PDB entry 7RNF | X-ray diffraction, 2.11 A resolution | chains A and C of the 6 polymer chains in the assembly

# Chain A (and C)
Name: Caspase-3 subunit p17
Source organism: Homo sapiens
Notes: chain C of this document is another copy of the same molecule, construct and numbering; everything in this record applies to it too
UniProtKB: P42574 (CASP3_HUMAN); residues 34-174 here = UniProt positions 34-174
Sequence (141 residues; row label = number of the first residue in the row):
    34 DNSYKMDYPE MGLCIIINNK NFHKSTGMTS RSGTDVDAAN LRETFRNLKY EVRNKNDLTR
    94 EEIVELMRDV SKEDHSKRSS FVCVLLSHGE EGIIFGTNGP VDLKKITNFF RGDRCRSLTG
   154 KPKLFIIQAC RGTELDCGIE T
Disordered / not traced: 174 (chain C: 34, 174)
Curated features (UniProtKB/Swiss-Prot):
  - active site: His121, Cys163
  - modified residue: Cys163 (S-nitrosocysteine)
What the authors report for this chain:
  - binding site for Ac-VDKVD-CHO: Arg64, Gln161, Cys163

# Interface between chain A and chain C
Residue-residue contacts (9):
  Gly145(A) with Ile172(C)
  Asp146(A) with Ile172(C)
  Arg149(A) with Ile172(C); Glu173(C)
  Thr152(A) with Ile172(C)
  Ile172(A) with Gly145(C); Asp146(C); Arg149(C); Thr152(C)
Also at the interface, not in a pair above, chain A (7 interface residues in all): Gly171, Glu173

# Summary
7 residues of chain A face 6 of chain C across their interface. Curated annotation (UniProt) lists active-site
residues His121(A) and Cys163(A) on chain A. From the paper: a binding site for Ac-VDKVD-CHO at Arg64(A),
Gln161(A) and Cys163(A).
Both chains are Caspase-3 subunit p17 (Homo sapiens). Entry 7RNF (Crystal structure of caspase-3 with
inhibitor Ac-VDKVD-CHO) was determined by X-ray diffraction, deposited together with 7RN7, 7RN8, 7RN9, 7RNB,
7RND, 7RNE and 7SEO.
